Entry 1DHJ (X-ray diffraction, 1.80 A resolution); this record covers chains A and B.

Chain A (and B):
Molecule: Dihydrofolate reductase
From: Escherichia coli
Notes: EC 1.5.1.3; chain B of this document is another copy of the same molecule, construct and numbering; everything in this record applies to it too
Reference sequence: P0ABQ4 (DYR_ECOLI); numbering as in UniProt (aligned over 1-159)
Sequence (159 residues; each row starts with the number of its first residue):
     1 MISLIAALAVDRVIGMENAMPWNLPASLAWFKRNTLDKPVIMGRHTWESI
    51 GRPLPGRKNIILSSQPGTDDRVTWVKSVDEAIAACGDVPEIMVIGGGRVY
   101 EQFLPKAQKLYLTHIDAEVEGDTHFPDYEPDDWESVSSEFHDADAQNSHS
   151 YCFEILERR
Sequence notes: conflict Ser27 (Asp in P0ABQ4), Asp37 (Asn in P0ABQ4), Ser137 (Phe in P0ABQ4)
Residues lining bound ligands: methotrexate (MTX): Ile5, Ala6, Ala7, Ser27, Leu28, Trp30, Phe31, Lys32, Thr46, Ser49, Ile50, Arg52, Leu54, Pro55, Arg57, Ile94, Tyr100, Thr113
Swiss-Prot annotation at these positions:
  - binding site (substrate): Ile5, Arg52, Arg57, Thr113
  - binding site (NADP(+)): Ala7, Val13 to Ala19, His45, Thr46, Ser63, Ser64, Lys76, Gly95 to Gln102
  - natural variant: Leu28 (L28R: In strain: B[RT500] isozyme 2), Trp30 (W30G: In strain: 1810), Glu154 (E154K: In strain: B[MB1428]; E154Q: In strain: 1810)
  - mutagenesis: Met16 (M16F/S: Increases catalytic rate about 2-fold; M16N: Increases catalytic rate about 2-fold. Increases catalytic rate about 7-fold; when associated with L-20; Y-42; F-92; A-85 and S-152), Met20 (M20I/V: Increases catalytic rate 2-fold; M20L: Increases catalytic rate 2.5-fold. Increases catalytic rate about 7-fold; when associated with N-16; Y-42; F-92; A-85 and S-152), Met42 (M42V: Increases catalytic rate almost 2-fold; M42Y: Increases catalytic rate almost 2-fold. Increases catalytic rate about 7-fold; when associated with N-16; L-20; A-85; F-92 and S-152), Cys85 (C85A: Decreases catalytic rate by one third. Increases catalytic rate about 7-fold; when associated with N-16; L-20; Y-42; F-92 and S-152), Met92 (M92F: No effect. Increases catalytic rate about 7-fold; when associated with N-16; L-20; Y-42; A-85 and S-152; M92L: No effect), Cys152 (C152S: Increases catalytic rate 1.5-fold. Increases catalytic rate about 7-fold; when associated with N-16; L-20; Y-42; A-85 and F-92)

Interface between chain A and chain B:
Pairs across the interface (36; chain A residue first):
  Glu17(A) - Ala145(B)
  Asn18(A) - Ala143(B)
  Asn18(A) - Asp144(B)
  Asn18(A) - Ala145(B)
  Ala19(A) - Asp144(B)  hydrogen bond (backbone-backbone)
  Ala19(A) - Ala145(B)
  Ala19(A) - Gln146(B)
  Ala19(A) - Asn147(B)
  Ala19(A) - Ser148(B)
  Met20(A) - Asn23(B)
  Met20(A) - Ser148(B)
  Pro21(A) - Pro21(B)
  Pro21(A) - Ser148(B)
  Pro21(A) - His149(B)
  Trp22(A) - Trp22(B)
  Trp22(A) - Asn23(B)
  Asn23(A) - Met20(B)
  Asn23(A) - Trp22(B)
  Glu48(A) - Ala145(B)
  Ser49(A) - Ala145(B)  hydrogen bond (side chain-backbone)
  Ser49(A) - Gln146(B)
  Ile50(A) - Gln146(B)
  Gly51(A) - Gln146(B)
  Ala143(A) - Asn18(B)
  Asp144(A) - Asn18(B)
  Asp144(A) - Ala19(B)  hydrogen bond (backbone-backbone)
  Ala145(A) - Ala19(B)
  Gln146(A) - Ala19(B)
  Gln146(A) - Glu48(B)
  Gln146(A) - Ser49(B)  hydrogen bond (side chain-backbone)
  Asn147(A) - Asn18(B)
  Asn147(A) - Ala19(B)
  Ser148(A) - Ala19(B)
  Ser148(A) - Met20(B)
  Ser148(A) - Pro21(B)
  His149(A) - Pro21(B)

Summary:
The interface between chain A and chain B involves 18 residues on one side and 15 on the other; the contacts
include 4 hydrogen bonds. Polar pairs include Ser49(A)-Ala145(B), Gln146(A)-Ser49(B) and Ala19(A)-Asp144(B).
Chain A binds methotrexate.
Chain A and chain B are both Dihydrofolate reductase (Escherichia coli); the structure, Long-range structural
effects in a second-site revertant of a mutant dihydrofolate reductase, was determined by X-ray diffraction,
deposited together with 1DHI.
